7NFY - chains A and E of the 7 polymer chains in the assembly; structure by electron microscopy, 3.90 A resolution.

[Chain A (and E)]
Name: Lon protease homolog, mitochondrial
Source organism: Homo sapiens
Notes: EC 3.4.21.53; chain E of this document is another copy of the same molecule, construct and numbering; everything in this record applies to it too
UniProtKB: P36776 (LONM_HUMAN); residues 115-959 here = UniProt positions 115-959
Amino-acid sequence (853 residues; each row starts with the number of its first residue):
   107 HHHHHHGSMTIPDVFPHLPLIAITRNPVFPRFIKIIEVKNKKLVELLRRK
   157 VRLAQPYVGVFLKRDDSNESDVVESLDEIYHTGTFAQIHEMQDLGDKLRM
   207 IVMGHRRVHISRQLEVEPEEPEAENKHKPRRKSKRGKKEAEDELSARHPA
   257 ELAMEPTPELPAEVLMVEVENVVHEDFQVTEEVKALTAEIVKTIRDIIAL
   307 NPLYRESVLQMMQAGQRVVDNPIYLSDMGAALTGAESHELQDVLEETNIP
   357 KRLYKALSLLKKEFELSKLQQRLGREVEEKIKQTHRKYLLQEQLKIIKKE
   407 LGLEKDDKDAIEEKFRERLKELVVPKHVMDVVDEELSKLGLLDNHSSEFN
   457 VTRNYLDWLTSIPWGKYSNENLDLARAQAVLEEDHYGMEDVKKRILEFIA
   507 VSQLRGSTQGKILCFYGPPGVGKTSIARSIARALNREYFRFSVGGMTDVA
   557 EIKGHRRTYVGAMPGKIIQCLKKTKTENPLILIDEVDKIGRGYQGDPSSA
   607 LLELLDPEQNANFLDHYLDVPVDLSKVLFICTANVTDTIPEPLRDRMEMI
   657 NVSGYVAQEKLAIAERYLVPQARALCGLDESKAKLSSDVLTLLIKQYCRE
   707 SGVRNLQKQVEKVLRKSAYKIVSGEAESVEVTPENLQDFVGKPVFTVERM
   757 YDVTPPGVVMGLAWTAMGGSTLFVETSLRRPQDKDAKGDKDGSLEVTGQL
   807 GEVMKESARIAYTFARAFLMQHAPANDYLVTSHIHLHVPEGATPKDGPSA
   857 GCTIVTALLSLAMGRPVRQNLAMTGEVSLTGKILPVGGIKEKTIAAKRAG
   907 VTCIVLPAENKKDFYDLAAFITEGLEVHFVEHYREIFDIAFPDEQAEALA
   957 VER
Not modelled in the structure: 107-122, 222-271, 949-959
Differences from the reference sequence: expression tag (107-114)
Swiss-Prot annotation at these positions:
  - active site: S855, K898
  - binding site (ATP): G523 to T530
  - natural variant: E476 (E476A: In CODASS), S631 (S631Y: In CODASS), A670 (A670V: In CODASS), R672 (R672C: In CODASS), P676 (P676S: In CODASS), R679 (R679H: In CODASS), R721 (R721G: In CODASS), A724 (A724V: In CODASS), P749 (P749S: In CODASS), G767 (G767E: In CODASS), I927 (deletion: In CODASS)
  - mutagenesis: K529 (K529R: Abolishes ATPase activity, and presumably ATP-driven protein unfolding, but does not block access to the proteolytic active site or prevent a substrate from binding to it), W770 (W770A: Has low basal, but normal stimulated ATPase activity, and retains peptidase activity; W770P: Has normal basal, but low stimulated ATPase activity, and abolishes peptidase activity), S855 (S855A: Lacks both ATPase and protease activity, but retains DNA binding activity), T880 (T880V: Enhances the basal, but not the stimulated ATPase activity), G893 (G893A: Has low basal, but normal stimulated ATPase activity, and retains peptidase activity; G893P: Has normal basal, but low stimulated ATPase activity, and abolishes peptidase activity), G894 (G894A/S: Enhances the basal, but not the stimulated ATPase activity, and retains peptidase activity; G894P: Enhances the basal, but not the stimulated ATPase activity, and abolishes peptidase activity)
Metal / ion sites: Mg2+: T530 (together with ATP-gamma-S)
Ligand contacts: ATP-gamma-S (AGS; phosphothiophosphoric acid-adenylate ester): D490, H491, Y492, M494, P524, P525, G526, V527, G528, K529, T530, S531, Y661, I669, Y673, R710, Q713
From the paper describing this entry:
  - Mg2+ coordination: T530
  - binding site for ATP-gamma-S: R652
  - mutagenesis - K529R, E591Q, T803V, E812A, S855A: abolished catalytic activity (proteolytic activity)
  - mutagenesis - S855A: unchanged catalytic activity (ATPase activity)
  - catalytic residues: T803, H841, H843, S855
  - catalytic residues: E801, R815, K898 (proposed by the authors, not directly observed)
  - mutagenesis - T803V: decreased catalytic activity on ATPase
  - mutagenesis - H841F, H843F: abolished catalytic activity on proteolytically
  - mutagenesis - E801A: decreased catalytic activity (protease activity)
  - mutagenesis - E801A, E812A: decreased catalytic activity (ATPase activity)
  - binding site for ATP-gamma-S: G526, V527, G528, T530 (proposed by the authors, not directly observed)
  - mutagenesis - K529R, E591Q: abolished catalytic activity on ATPase

[How chain A and chain E interact]
Contacting residue pairs (7):
  L395(A) - I387(E)  hydrophobic
  E398(A) - V383(E)
  Q399(A) - V383(E)
  I402(A) - E382(E)
  I402(A) - K386(E)
  I403(A) - L379(E)  hydrophobic
  Y599(A) - V566(E)  hydrophobic
Interface residues without a listed pair, chain A (7 interface residues in all): E406
Interface residues without a listed pair, chain E (7 interface residues in all): G380

[Summary]
The chain A/chain E interface involves 7 residues from each chain. Ligands of chain A: ATP-gamma-S. The paper
reports catalytic residues T803(A), H841(A) and H843(A) among others; K529R, E591Q and T803V of chain A, among
others, abolish catalytic activity (proteolytic activity); 8 substitutions were tested in all.
Chain A and chain E are both Lon protease homolog, mitochondrial (Homo sapiens); the structure, P1a-state of
wild type human mitochondrial LONP1 protease with bound substrate protein and ATPgS, was determined by
electron microscopy, deposited together with 7NG4, 7NG5, 7NGC and 7NGF.
